Entry 1YSH (electron microscopy, 9.50 A resolution (very low resolution: no residue pairs are listed; an interface is given only as per-side residue counts)); this record covers chains B and E of the 6 polymer chains in the assembly.

# Chain B
Molecule: 101-nt RNA strand
Sequence (101 nucleotides; row label = number of the first residue in the row):
   652 UAGACGGUGGGAGAGGGUGGUGGAAUUCCCGGAGUAGCGGUGAAAUGCGC
   702 AGAUACCGGGAGGAACGCCGAUGGCGAAGGCAGCCACCUGGUCCACCCGU
   752 G

# Chain E
Molecule: 40S ribosomal protein S13
Organism: Oryza sativa
Chain sequence (84 residues; numbered 65 to 148; the number before each row is that of its first residue):
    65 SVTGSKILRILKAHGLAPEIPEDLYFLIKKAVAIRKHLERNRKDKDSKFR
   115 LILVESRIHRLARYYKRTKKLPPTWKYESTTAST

# Interface between chain B and chain E
At this resolution (10 A) residue pairs are not listed: 18 residues of chain B and 20 of chain E lie at the interface.

# Overview
The interface between chain B and chain E involves 18 residues on one side and 20 on the other.
Here chain B is a 101-nt RNA strand and chain E is 40S ribosomal protein S13 (Oryza sativa). Entry 1YSH
(Localization and dynamic behavior of ribosomal protein L30e) was determined by electron microscopy.
